Entry 7QS8 (X-ray diffraction, 1.85 A resolution); this record covers chains A and C.

# Chain A
Molecule: Protein scribble homolog
Source organism: Homo sapiens
UniProt: Q14160 (SCRIB_HUMAN); residues 12-102 here correspond to UniProt positions 1002-1092 (UniProt number = residue number + 990)
Sequence (93 residues; numbered 10 to 102; the number before each row is that of its first residue):
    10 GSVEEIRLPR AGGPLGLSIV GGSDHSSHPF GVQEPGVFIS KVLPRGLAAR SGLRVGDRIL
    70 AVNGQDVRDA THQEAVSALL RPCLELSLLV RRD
Unresolved in the structure: 21, 33-43, 92-93
Differences from the reference sequence: expression tag (10-11)

# Chain C
Molecule: Protein Tax-1
UniProt: P14079 (TAX_HTL1C); residues 10-17 here correspond to UniProt positions 346-353 (UniProt number = residue number + 336)
Sequence (8 residues; numbered 10 to 17; the number before each row is that of its first residue):
    10 KHFRETEV
Unresolved in the structure: 10
Swiss-Prot annotation at these positions:
  - motif: Glu-14 to Val-17 (PDZ-binding)

# Interface between chain A and chain C
Contacting residue pairs (21; chain A residue first):
  Pro-23(A) / Val-17(C)
  Leu-24(A) / Val-17(C)  hydrogen bond (backbone-backbone)
  Gly-25(A) / Val-17(C)  hydrogen bond (backbone-backbone)
  Leu-26(A) / Thr-15(C)
  Leu-26(A) / Glu-16(C)
  Leu-26(A) / Val-17(C)  hydrogen bond (backbone-backbone)
  Ser-27(A) / Glu-14(C)
  Ser-27(A) / Thr-15(C)
  Ser-27(A) / Glu-16(C)
  Ile-28(A) / Arg-13(C)
  Ile-28(A) / Glu-14(C)
  Ile-28(A) / Thr-15(C)  hydrogen bond (backbone-backbone)
  Val-29(A) / Arg-13(C)
  Val-29(A) / Glu-14(C)
  Ser-49(A) / Glu-14(C)  hydrogen bond
  Lys-50(A) / Glu-14(C)
  His-81(A) / Arg-13(C)
  His-81(A) / Thr-15(C)  hydrogen bond
  Val-85(A) / Thr-15(C)
  Leu-88(A) / Val-17(C)  hydrophobic
  Leu-89(A) / Val-17(C)  hydrophobic
Other interface residues (no listed pair), chain A (16 interface residues in all): Gly-22, Gly-30, Gln-82
Other interface residues (no listed pair), chain C (6 interface residues in all): Phe-12
The authors on this interface:
  - specific contacts: Leu-24(A)/Val-17(C) (backbone contact), Gly-25(A)/Val-17(C) (backbone contact), Leu-26(A)/Val-17(C) (backbone contact), Ile-28(A)/Thr-15(C) (backbone contact), His-81(A)/Thr-15(C) (hydrogen bond)
  - interface residues, chain C: Val-17(C)

# Summary
16 residues of chain A face 6 of chain C across their interface, with 6 hydrogen bonds. Polar contacts include
Leu-24(A)/Val-17(C), Ser-49(A)/Glu-14(C) and His-81(A)/Thr-15(C). The authors report backbone contacts between
Leu-24(A) and Val-17(C), Gly-25(A) and Val-17(C) and Leu-26(A) and Val-17(C) among others; a hydrogen bond
between His-81(A) and Thr-15(C). From the paper: the interface residue Val-17(C).
Chain A is Protein scribble homolog (Homo sapiens) and chain C is Protein Tax-1; the structure, Structural
insight into the Scribble PDZ domains interaction with the oncogenic Human T-cell lymphotrophic virus-1
(HTLV-1) ..., was determined by X-ray diffraction, deposited together with 7QRS and 7QRT.
